PDB entry 7TQT | electron microscopy, 4.10 A resolution (low resolution: residue-level contacts below are approximate; hydrogen-bond / salt-bridge calls are withheld) | chains o and s of the 22 polymer chains in the assembly

Chain o (and s):
Molecule: VP3
From: Coxsackievirus A21
Notes: EC 3.4.22.29, 3.6.1.15, 3.4.22.28, 2.7.7.48; chain s of this document is another copy of the same molecule, construct and numbering; everything in this record applies to it too
UniProtKB: Q7T7N6 (Q7T7N6_9ENTO); residues 1-240 here correspond to UniProt positions 342-581 (UniProt number = residue number + 341)
Chain sequence (240 residues; numbered 1 to 240; the number before each row is that of its first residue):
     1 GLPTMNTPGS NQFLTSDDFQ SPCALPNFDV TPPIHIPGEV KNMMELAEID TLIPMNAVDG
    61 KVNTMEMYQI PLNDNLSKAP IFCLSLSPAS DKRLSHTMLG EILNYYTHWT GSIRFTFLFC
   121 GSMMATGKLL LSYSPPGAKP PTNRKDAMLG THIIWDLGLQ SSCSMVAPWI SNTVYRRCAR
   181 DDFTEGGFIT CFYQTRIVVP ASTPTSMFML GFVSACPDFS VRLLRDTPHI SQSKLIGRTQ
Not modelled in the structure: 235-240 (chain s: 236-240)
Sequence notes: conflict R225 (Lys566 in Q7T7N6)

Interface between chain o and chain s:
Pairs across the interface - 35 pairs, chain o then chain s:
  P3(o) - G1(s)
  P3(o) - L2(s)
  T4(o) - G1(s)
  T4(o) - L2(s)
  T4(o) - T4(s)
  M5(o) - G1(s)
  M5(o) - L2(s)
  M5(o) - P3(s)
  M5(o) - T4(s)
  N6(o) - T4(s)
  N6(o) - N6(s)
  T7(o) - P3(s)
  T7(o) - T4(s)
  G9(o) - M5(s)
  S10(o) - T4(s)
  S10(o) - M5(s)
  S10(o) - N6(s)
  N11(o) - N6(s)
  Q12(o) - P8(s)
  F13(o) - P8(s)
  D17(o) - P8(s)
  F19(o) - M5(s)
  P22(o) - Q12(s)
  C23(o) - S16(s)
  A24(o) - S16(s)
  L25(o) - L223(s)
  P26(o) - S16(s)
  F28(o) - R222(s)
  F28(o) - L223(s)
  D29(o) - Y175(s)
  D29(o) - R222(s)
  V30(o) - R222(s)
  T31(o) - V174(s)
  T31(o) - Y175(s)
  T31(o) - R222(s)
Interface residues without a listed pair, chain o (22 interface residues in all): L2
Interface residues without a listed pair, chain s (16 interface residues in all): T7, L14, F19

Overview:
The interface between chain o and chain s involves 22 residues on one side and 16 on the other.
Chain o and chain s are both VP3 (Coxsackievirus A21); the structure, Coxsackievirus A21 capsid subdomain in
complex with mouse polyclonal antibody pAbC-5, was determined by electron microscopy (same publication as 7TQS
and 7TQU).
